Entry 7TZ1 (X-ray diffraction, 2.79 A resolution); this record covers chains A and B of the 3 polymer chains in the assembly.

Chain A:
Molecule: Immunity repressor
Source organism: Mycobacterium phage TipsytheTRex
UniProtKB: A0A2D1GKF7 (A0A2D1GKF7_9CAUD); numbering as in UniProt (aligned over 1-183)
Amino-acid sequence (203 residues; numbered -19 to 183; the number before each row is that of its first residue; numbers below 1 keep their minus sign (Mse-19 is residue -19)):
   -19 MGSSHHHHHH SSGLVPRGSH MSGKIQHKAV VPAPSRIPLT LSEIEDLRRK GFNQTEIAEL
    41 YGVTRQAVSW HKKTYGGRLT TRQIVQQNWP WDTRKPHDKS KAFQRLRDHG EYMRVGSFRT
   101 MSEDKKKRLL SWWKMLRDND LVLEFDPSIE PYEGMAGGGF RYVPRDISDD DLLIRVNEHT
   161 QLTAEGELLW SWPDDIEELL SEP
Unresolved in the structure: -19 to 14, 182-183
Modified positions: Mse-19, Mse1 (selenomethionine); Mse93, Mse101, Mse115, Mse135 (selenomethionine; parent Met)
Sequence notes: initiating methionine (-19); expression tag (-18 to 0)
Reported in the primary citation:
  - mutagenesis - R45A, W50A, K81A, R108A, R108Q: abolished binding to DNA
  - mutagenesis - D104A (3.5-fold): decreased binding to DNA

Chain B:
Molecule: 21-nt DNA strand
Sequence (21 nucleotides; numbered 22 to 42; the number before each row is that of its first residue):
    22 TTTCGGTGGC TGTCAAGCGG G

Interface between chain A and chain B:
Residue-residue contacts (30):
  Asn33(A) - DT32(B)  phosphate contact
  Asn33(A) - DG33(B)  phosphate contact
  Gln34(A) - DG33(B)  hydrogen bond to the phosphate
  Gln34(A) - DT34(B)  phosphate contact
  Thr35(A) - DT32(B)  sugar contact
  Thr35(A) - DG33(B)  hydrogen bond to the phosphate
  Arg45(A) - DG33(B)  hydrogen bond to the base
  Arg45(A) - DT34(B)  base contact
  Gln46(A) - DT34(B)  base contact
  Gln46(A) - DC35(B)  base contact
  Ser49(A) - DT34(B)  hydrogen bond to the phosphate
  Lys52(A) - DT34(B)  salt bridge to the phosphate
  Lys53(A) - DT34(B)  phosphate contact
  Lys53(A) - DC35(B)  phosphate contact
  Gln63(A) - DT34(B)  hydrogen bond to the phosphate
  Lys79(A) - DT28(B)  base contact
  Lys79(A) - DG29(B)  hydrogen bond to the base
  Lys79(A) - DG30(B)  hydrogen bond to the base
  Lys81(A) - DG26(B)  base contact
  Lys81(A) - DG27(B)  hydrogen bond to the base
  Lys81(A) - DT28(B)  hydrogen bond to the base
  Gln84(A) - DT28(B)  base contact
  Arg108(A) - DC25(B)  base contact
  Arg108(A) - DG26(B)  hydrogen bond to the base
  Ser111(A) - DC25(B)  hydrogen bond to the phosphate
  Glu133(A) - DG27(B)  phosphate contact
  Gly134(A) - DG27(B)  hydrogen bond to the phosphate
  Mse135(A) - DG27(B)  phosphate contact
  Ala136(A) - DG27(B)  hydrogen bond to the phosphate
  Ala136(A) - DT28(B)  phosphate contact
Also at the interface, not in a pair above, chain A (21 interface residues in all): Lys75, Lys107, Tyr132
Also at the interface, not in a pair above, chain B (11 interface residues in all): DT24

In short:
21 residues of chain A and 11 residues of chain B are in contact, with 13 hydrogen bonds and 1 salt bridge.
Among the polar pairs are Arg45(A)-DG33(B), Lys79(A)-DG29(B) and Lys79(A)-DG30(B). From the paper: R45A, W50A
and K81A of chain A, among others, abolish binding to DNA; D104A of chain A reduces binding to DNA; 6
substitutions were tested in all.
Chain A is Immunity repressor (Mycobacterium phage TipsytheTRex) and chain B is a 21-nt DNA strand; the
structure, Crystal Structure of a Mycobacteriophage Cluster A2 Immunity Repressor:DNA Complex, was determined
by X-ray diffraction together with 7R6R from the same study.
